PDB entry 5VA9 | X-ray diffraction, 2.55 A resolution | chains A and C

# Chain A
Name: Pancreatic alpha-amylase
From: Homo sapiens
Notes: EC 3.2.1.1
UniProtKB: P04746 (AMYP_HUMAN); residues 1-496 here correspond to UniProt positions 16-511 (UniProt number = residue number + 15)
Chain sequence (496 residues; numbered 1 to 496; the number before each row is that of its first residue):
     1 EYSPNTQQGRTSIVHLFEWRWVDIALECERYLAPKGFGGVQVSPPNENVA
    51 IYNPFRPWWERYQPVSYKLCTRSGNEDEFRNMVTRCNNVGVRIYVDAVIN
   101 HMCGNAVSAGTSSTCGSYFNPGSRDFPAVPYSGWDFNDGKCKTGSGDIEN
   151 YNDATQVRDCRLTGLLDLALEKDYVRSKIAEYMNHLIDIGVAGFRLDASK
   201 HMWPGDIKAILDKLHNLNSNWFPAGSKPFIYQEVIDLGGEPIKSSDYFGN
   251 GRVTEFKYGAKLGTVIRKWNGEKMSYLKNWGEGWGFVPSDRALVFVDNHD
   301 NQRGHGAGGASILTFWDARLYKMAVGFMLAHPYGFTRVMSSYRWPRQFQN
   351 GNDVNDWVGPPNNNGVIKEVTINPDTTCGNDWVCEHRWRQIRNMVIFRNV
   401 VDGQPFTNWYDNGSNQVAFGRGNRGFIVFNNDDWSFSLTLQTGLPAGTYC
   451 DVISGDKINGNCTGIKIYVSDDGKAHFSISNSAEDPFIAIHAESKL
Modified positions: E1 (pyroglutamic acid; PCA)
Cystine bridges: C28-C86, C70-C115, C141-C160, C378-C384, C450-C462
Bound ions: Ca2+: N100, R158, D167, H201
Swiss-Prot annotation at these positions:
  - active site: D197 (Nucleophile), E233 (Proton donor)
  - binding site (Ca(2+)): N100, R158, D167, H201
  - binding site (chloride): R195, N298, R337
  - site: D300 (Transition state stabilizer)
  - glycosylation: N461 (N-linked (GlcNAc...) asparagine)

# Chain C
Name: Peptide Inhibitor piHA-L5(d10Y)
Chain sequence (20 residues; each row starts with the number of its first residue; numbering starts at 0):
     0 XYGHSHIRFGYSYHVSYCGX
Modified positions: ACE (acetyl group) at position 0; NH2 (amino group) at position 19
Covalently attached groups: covalent link ACE_0-C17

# Chain A / chain C interface
Contacting residue pairs (29):
  W58(A) - F8(C)
  W59(A) - F8(C)
  W59(A) - Y12(C)  hydrophobic
  Y62(A) - F8(C)  hydrophobic
  S145(A) - Y1(C)
  D147(A) - Y16(C)  hydrogen bond
  E149(A) - Y1(C)
  Y151(A) - H5(C)
  L162(A) - R7(C)
  T163(A) - F8(C)
  T163(A) - Y12(C)  hydrogen bond
  T163(A) - Y16(C)
  G164(A) - Y16(C)
  L165(A) - F8(C)  hydrophobic
  D197(A) - R7(C)  salt bridge
  A198(A) - R7(C)
  E233(A) - R7(C)  salt bridge
  E240(A) - H5(C)  salt bridge
  D300(A) - R7(C)
  D300(A) - F8(C)  hydrogen bond (side chain-backbone)
  H305(A) - I6(C)
  H305(A) - Y10(C)
  N352(A) - Y10(C)  hydrogen bond
  D353(A) - Y10(C)
  V354(A) - S11(C)
  D356(A) - G9(C)
  D356(A) - Y10(C)  hydrogen bond (side chain-backbone)
  D356(A) - S11(C)  hydrogen bond (side chain-backbone)
  W357(A) - S11(C)
Other interface residues (no listed pair), chain A (26 interface residues in all): Q63, I148, K200, G306

# In short
Chain A and chain C form an interface of 26 and 10 residues respectively, with 6 hydrogen bonds and 3 salt
bridges. Among the polar pairs are D197(A)-R7(C), E233(A)-R7(C) and E240(A)-H5(C).
Chain A is Pancreatic alpha-amylase (Homo sapiens) and chain C is Peptide Inhibitor piHA-L5(d10Y); the
structure, Human pancreatic alpha amylase in complex with peptide inhibitor piHA-L5(d10Y), was determined by
X-ray diffraction (same publication as 5U3A).
